Entry 9DNP (X-ray diffraction, 1.22 A resolution); this record covers chains A and C.

[Chain A]
Protein: E3 ubiquitin-protein ligase UBR2
From: Homo sapiens
Notes: fragment: UBR-box domain
UniProt: Q8IWV8 (UBR2_HUMAN); numbering as in UniProt (aligned over 98-167)
Sequence (73 residues; each row starts with the number of its first residue):
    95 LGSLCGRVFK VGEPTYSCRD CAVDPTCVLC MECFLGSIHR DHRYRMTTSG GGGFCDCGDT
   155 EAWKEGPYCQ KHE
Disordered / not traced: 95
Sequence notes: expression tag (95-97)
Metal / ion sites: Zn2+ site 1: C99, C124, C127, C149; Zn2+ site 2: C112, C115, H133, H136; Zn2+ site 3: C127, C151, C163, H166
Swiss-Prot annotation at these positions:
  - binding site (Zn(2+)): C99, C112, C115, C124, C127, H133, H136, C149, C151, C163, H166
  - binding site (a peptide): F148, D150, D153
  - cross-link (Glycyl lysine isopeptide (Lys-Gly)): K158 (interchain with G-Cter in ubiquitin), K165 (interchain with G-Cter in ubiquitin)
  - mutagenesis: V122 (V122L: 36-fold decrease in affinity for N-degron peptide RLFS)

[Chain C]
Protein: Arg-phe-phe-NH2
Sequence (4 residues; numbered 1 to 4; the number before each row is that of its first residue):
     1 RFFX
Modified positions: NH2 (amino group) at position 4

[Interface between chain A and chain C]
Residue-residue contacts (19; chain A residue first):
  T109(A) with F2(C)
  T120(A) with R1(C); F2(C), hydrogen bond (backbone-backbone); F3(C)
  C121(A) with R1(C)
  V122(A) with R1(C); F2(C)
  T141(A) with F2(C)
  T142(A) with F2(C)
  S143(A) with F2(C)
  G146(A) with F2(C)
  G147(A) with R1(C); F2(C); F3(C); NH2_4(C)
  F148(A) with R1(C), hydrogen bond (backbone-backbone)
  D150(A) with R1(C), salt bridge
  D153(A) with R1(C), salt bridge
  A156(A) with R1(C)
Other interface residues (no listed pair), chain A (14 interface residues in all): E155

[Overview]
The interface between chain A and chain C involves 14 residues on one side and 4 on the other; the contacts
include 2 hydrogen bonds and 2 salt bridges. Polar pairs include D150(A)-R1(C), D153(A)-R1(C) and
T120(A)-F2(C).
Here chain A is E3 ubiquitin-protein ligase UBR2 (Homo sapiens) and chain C is Arg-phe-phe-NH2. Entry 9DNP
(Structure of UBR2-RFF complex) was determined by X-ray diffraction.
